2XSD - chains B and C of the 3 polymer chains in the assembly; structure by X-ray diffraction, 2.05 A resolution.

# Chain B
Molecule: 11-nt DNA strand
Sequence (11 nucleotides; each row starts with the number of its first residue):
   202 CCTCATGCAT A

# Chain C
Protein: Pou domain, class 3, transcription factor 1
Organism: Mus musculus
Reference sequence: P21952 (PO3F1_MOUSE); numbering as in UniProt (aligned over 240-402)
Sequence (164 residues; row label = number of the first residue in the row):
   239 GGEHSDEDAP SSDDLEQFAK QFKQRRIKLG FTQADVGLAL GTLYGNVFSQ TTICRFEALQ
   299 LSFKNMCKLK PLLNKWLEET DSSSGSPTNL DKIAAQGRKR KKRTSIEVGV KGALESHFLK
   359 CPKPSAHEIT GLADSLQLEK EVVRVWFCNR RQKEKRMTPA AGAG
Disordered / not traced: 239-246, 320-342, 398-402
Differences from the reference sequence: expression tag (239)
Curated features (UniProtKB/Swiss-Prot):
  - DNA-binding region: Lys337 to Thr396 (Homeobox)

# Chain B / chain C interface
Contacting residue pairs (29):
  DC202(B) - Lys378(C)  salt bridge to the phosphate
  DC202(B) - Arg382(C)  phosphate contact
  DC203(B) - Lys361(C)  phosphate contact
  DC203(B) - Ile367(C)  phosphate contact
  DC203(B) - Arg382(C)  salt bridge to the phosphate
  DC203(B) - Cys386(C)  phosphate contact
  DC203(B) - Arg389(C)  salt bridge to the phosphate
  DT204(B) - Lys361(C)  salt bridge to the phosphate
  DT204(B) - Cys386(C)  base contact
  DT204(B) - Arg389(C)  salt bridge to the phosphate
  DC205(B) - Gln390(C)  base contact
  DC205(B) - Lys393(C)  salt bridge to the phosphate
  DA206(B) - Ser300(C)  hydrogen bond to the phosphate
  DA206(B) - Asn303(C)  sugar contact
  DA206(B) - Lys306(C)  salt bridge to the phosphate
  DA206(B) - Gln390(C)  hydrogen bond to the base
  DT207(B) - Phe286(C)  phosphate contact
  DT207(B) - Thr290(C)  sugar contact
  DT207(B) - Arg293(C)  base contact
  DT207(B) - Asn303(C)  hydrogen bond to the phosphate
  DT207(B) - Gln390(C)  base contact
  DG208(B) - Val285(C)  phosphate contact
  DG208(B) - Phe286(C)  phosphate contact
  DG208(B) - Ser287(C)  hydrogen bond to the phosphate
  DG208(B) - Thr289(C)  base contact
  DG208(B) - Thr290(C)  hydrogen bond to the phosphate
  DG208(B) - Arg293(C)  hydrogen bond to the base
  DC209(B) - Thr289(C)  hydrogen bond to the base
  DA210(B) - Thr289(C)  hydrogen bond to the base
Interface residues without a listed pair, chain C (23 interface residues in all): Gln288, Leu299, Lys302, Leu307, Pro362, Ala364

# In short
9 residues of chain B and 23 residues of chain C are in contact; the contacts include 8 hydrogen bonds and 7
salt bridges. Among the polar pairs are DA206(B)-Gln390(C), DG208(B)-Arg293(C) and DC209(B)-Thr289(C). From
UniProt: a DNA-binding region on chain C.
Here chain B is an 11-nt DNA strand and chain C is Pou domain, class 3, transcription factor 1 (Mus musculus).
Entry 2XSD (Crystal Structure of the dimeric Oct-6 (Pou3f1) POU domain bound to palindromic MORE DNA) was
determined by X-ray diffraction.
